Entry 7TIB (electron microscopy, 3.40 A resolution); this record covers chains B and C of the 10 polymer chains in the assembly.

== Chain B ==
Name: Replication factor C subunit 4
Source organism: Saccharomyces cerevisiae
UniProtKB: P40339 (RFC4_YEAST); residue numbers follow UniProt; this construct covers 1-323
Sequence (323 residues; numbered 1 to 323; the number before each row is that of its first residue):
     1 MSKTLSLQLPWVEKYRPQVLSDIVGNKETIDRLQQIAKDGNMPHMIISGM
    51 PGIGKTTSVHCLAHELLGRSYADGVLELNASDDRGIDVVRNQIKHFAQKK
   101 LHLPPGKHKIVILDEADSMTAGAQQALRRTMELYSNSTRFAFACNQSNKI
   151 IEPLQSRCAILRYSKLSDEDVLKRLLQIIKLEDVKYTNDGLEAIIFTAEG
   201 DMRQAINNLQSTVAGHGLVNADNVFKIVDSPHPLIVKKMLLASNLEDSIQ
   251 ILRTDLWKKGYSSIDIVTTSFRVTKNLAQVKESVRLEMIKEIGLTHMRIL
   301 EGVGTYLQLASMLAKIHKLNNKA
Disordered / not traced: 1-3, 323
Bound ions: Mg2+: T56 (together with ATP-gamma-S)
Ligand contacts:
  - ATP-gamma-S (AGS; phosphothiophosphoric acid-adenylate ester), molecule 1: W11, V12, Y15, R16, P17, D22, I23, V24, G25, M50, P51, G52, I53, G54, K55, T56, T57, N145, L166, R174, M202, R203, I206
  - ATP-gamma-S (AGS), molecule 2: R128, E132, P153, R157
Swiss-Prot annotation at these positions:
  - binding site (ATP): V12, V24, G49 to T57, N145, R203

== Chain C ==
Name: Replication factor C subunit 3
Source organism: Saccharomyces cerevisiae
UniProtKB: P38629 (RFC3_YEAST); numbering as in UniProt (aligned over 1-340)
Sequence (340 residues; each row starts with the number of its first residue):
     1 MSTSTEKRSKENLPWVEKYRPETLDEVYGQNEVITTVRKFVDEGKLPHLL
    51 FYGPPGTGKTSTIVALAREIYGKNYSNMVLELNASDDRGIDVVRNQIKDF
   101 ASTRQIFSKGFKLIILDEADAMTNAAQNALRRVIERYTKNTRFCVLANYA
   151 HKLTPALLSRCTRFRFQPLPQEAIERRIANVLVHEKLKLSPNAEKALIEL
   201 SNGDMRRVLNVLQSCKATLDNPDEDEISDDVIYECCGAPRPSDLKAVLKS
   251 ILEDDWGTAHYTLNKVRSAKGLALIDLIEGIVKILEDYELQNEETRVHLL
   301 TKLADIEYSISKGGNDQIQGSAVIGAIKASFENETVKANV
Disordered / not traced: 1-8, 336-340
Bound ions: Mg2+: T60 (together with ATP-gamma-S)
Ligand contacts:
  - ATP-gamma-S (AGS; phosphothiophosphoric acid-adenylate ester), molecule 1: V16, Y19, R20, P21, E26, V27, Y28, P54, P55, G56, T57, G58, K59, T60, S61, N148, L169, R177, M205, R206, L209
  - ATP-gamma-S (AGS), molecule 2: R131, E135, A156, R160
Swiss-Prot annotation at these positions:
  - binding site (ATP): V16 to Y19, R20, Y28, G53 to S61, N148, R206
  - modified residue: S2 (N-acetylserine)

== Chain B / chain C interface ==
Residue-residue contacts - 99 pairs, chain B then chain C:
  T4(B) - V41(C)
  L5(B) - K109(C)
  L5(B) - G110(C)
  L7(B) - G44(C)
  L7(B) - L46(C)
  L7(B) - F111(C)  hydrophobic
  L7(B) - K139(C)
  L7(B) - R142(C)
  Q8(B) - E43(C)
  Q8(B) - G44(C)
  L9(B) - T138(C)
  L9(B) - K139(C)
  P10(B) - T138(C)
  P10(B) - R142(C)
  W11(B) - K45(C)
  E13(B) - E135(C)
  E13(B) - T138(C)
  R16(B) - E135(C)  salt bridge
  P51(B) - A156(C)  hydrophobic
  P51(B) - S159(C)
  T56(B) - R132(C)
  H60(B) - R132(C)  hydrogen bond
  E77(B) - R136(C)  salt bridge
  N79(B) - R132(C)
  A80(B) - N128(C)
  A80(B) - A129(C)
  S81(B) - R94(C)
  S81(B) - K98(C)  hydrogen bond
  S81(B) - A129(C)
  S81(B) - V133(C)
  D82(B) - K98(C)  salt bridge
  D114(B) - R132(C)  salt bridge
  E115(B) - R131(C)
  E115(B) - R132(C)
  D117(B) - R131(C)  salt bridge
  N145(B) - R131(C)  hydrogen bond
  R203(B) - S159(C)
  R203(B) - R160(C)
  Q204(B) - S159(C)
  N207(B) - R160(C)
  N207(B) - T162(C)
  Q210(B) - K45(C)
  S211(B) - F40(C)
  A214(B) - K39(C)
  A214(B) - F40(C)  hydrophobic
  G215(B) - T36(C)
  G215(B) - K39(C)  hydrogen bond (backbone-side chain)
  K226(B) - E32(C)
  I227(B) - E32(C)
  I227(B) - T36(C)
  I227(B) - F164(C)  hydrophobic
  D229(B) - R163(C)
  D229(B) - R165(C)  salt bridge
  N244(B) - E293(C)
  L245(B) - E293(C)  hydrogen bond (backbone-side chain)
  L245(B) - V297(C)  hydrophobic
  E246(B) - E293(C)
  I249(B) - R296(C)
  I249(B) - L300(C)  hydrophobic
  R253(B) - E286(C)  salt bridge
  K258(B) - P168(C)
  K259(B) - R165(C)  hydrogen bond (backbone-side chain)
  K259(B) - P168(C)
  G260(B) - P54(C)
  G260(B) - P168(C)
  Y261(B) - Y52(C)
  Y261(B) - R163(C)  hydrogen bond
  Y261(B) - R165(C)
  S262(B) - Y52(C)
  S262(B) - Y149(C)
  I264(B) - Y149(C)  hydrophobic
  I264(B) - H151(C)
  D265(B) - Y52(C)  hydrogen bond
  D265(B) - Y149(C)
  D265(B) - A150(C)  hydrogen bond (side chain-backbone)
  D265(B) - H151(C)
  R298(B) - A304(C)
  R298(B) - D305(C)  salt bridge
  R298(B) - Y308(C)
  E301(B) - Y308(C)  hydrogen bond
  V303(B) - E307(C)
  V303(B) - Y308(C)  hydrophobic
  V303(B) - S311(C)
  T305(B) - E307(C)  hydrogen bond
  Y306(B) - E286(C)  hydrogen bond
  L307(B) - V282(C)  hydrophobic
  L307(B) - L300(C)  hydrophobic
  L307(B) - L303(C)
  L307(B) - A304(C)
  L307(B) - E307(C)
  Q308(B) - A304(C)  hydrogen bond (side chain-backbone)
  Q308(B) - E307(C)  hydrogen bond
  A310(B) - L300(C)
  S311(B) - L300(C)
  S311(B) - T301(C)
  S311(B) - A304(C)
  A314(B) - V297(C)
  K315(B) - T301(C)
  K318(B) - H298(C)
Also at the interface, not in a pair above, chain B (62 interface residues in all): S6, D83, S118, D201, H216, T268, H317
Also at the interface, not in a pair above, chain C (59 interface residues in all): P47, I70, N148, P155, L158, C161, Q167, I278

== Overview ==
62 residues of chain B face 59 of chain C across their interface, with 14 hydrogen bonds and 8 salt bridges.
Polar contacts include R16(B)-E135(C), E77(B)-R136(C) and D82(B)-K98(C). One ATP-gamma-S molecule is bound
between chain B and chain C. Ligands of chain B: ATP-gamma-S.
Here chain B is Replication factor C subunit 4 and chain C is Replication factor C subunit 3, both from
Saccharomyces cerevisiae. Entry 7TIB (Structure of the yeast clamp loader (Replication Factor C RFC) bound to
the open sliding clamp ...) was determined by electron microscopy (same publication as 7THJ, 7THV, 7TI8, 7TIC,
7TID and 7TKU).
